PDB entry 6VH9 | X-ray diffraction, 1.71 A resolution | chains A and D of the 4 polymer chains in the assembly

== Chain A (and D) ==
Protein: Esterase family protein
Organism: Staphylococcus aureus
Notes: EC 3.1.2.12; chain D of this document is another copy of the same molecule, construct and numbering; everything in this record applies to it too
UniProtKB: A0A0D6GS23 (A0A0D6GS23_STAAU); residues 2-253 here = UniProt positions 2-253
Amino-acid sequence (255 residues; row label = number of the first residue in the row; numbers below 1 keep their minus sign (Gly-1 is residue -1)):
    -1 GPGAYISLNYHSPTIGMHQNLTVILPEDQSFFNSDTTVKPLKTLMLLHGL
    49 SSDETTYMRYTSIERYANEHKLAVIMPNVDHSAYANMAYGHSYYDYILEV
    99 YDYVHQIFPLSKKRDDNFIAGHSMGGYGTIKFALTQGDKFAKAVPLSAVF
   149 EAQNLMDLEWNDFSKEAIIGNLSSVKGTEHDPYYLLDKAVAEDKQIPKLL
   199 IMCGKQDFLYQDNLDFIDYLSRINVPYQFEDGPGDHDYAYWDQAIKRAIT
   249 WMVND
Differences from the reference sequence: expression tag (-1 to 1)
Bound ions: Na+ near Ser121 (its only coordinating residue here)
From the paper describing this entry:
  - catalytic residues: Leu48, Ser121, Met122, Asp205, His234
  - Na+ coordination: Leu48, Met122

== How chain A and chain D interact ==
Residue-residue contacts (67; chain A residue first):
  Pro0(A) - His9(D)
  Gly1(A) - Asn7(D)
  Gly1(A) - Tyr8(D)
  Gly1(A) - His9(D)
  Ala2(A) - Asn7(D)
  Ala2(A) - Tyr8(D)  hydrophobic
  Ala2(A) - Tyr101(D)
  Tyr3(A) - Ser5(D)
  Tyr3(A) - Leu6(D)
  Tyr3(A) - Asn7(D)  hydrogen bond (backbone-backbone)
  Ile4(A) - Ile4(D)  hydrophobic
  Ile4(A) - Ser5(D)
  Ile4(A) - Leu6(D)  hydrophobic
  Ser5(A) - Tyr3(D)
  Ser5(A) - Ile4(D)
  Ser5(A) - Ser5(D)  hydrogen bond (backbone-backbone)
  Leu6(A) - Tyr3(D)
  Leu6(A) - Ile4(D)  hydrophobic
  Asn7(A) - Gly1(D)
  Asn7(A) - Ala2(D)
  Asn7(A) - Tyr3(D)  hydrogen bond (backbone-backbone)
  Tyr8(A) - Gly1(D)
  Tyr8(A) - Ala2(D)  hydrophobic
  Tyr8(A) - Glu25(D)
  Tyr8(A) - Phe30(D)  hydrophobic
  His9(A) - Pro0(D)
  His9(A) - Gly1(D)
  His9(A) - Glu25(D)  hydrogen bond (backbone-side chain)
  Pro11(A) - Phe30(D)
  Leu23(A) - Ile105(D)  hydrophobic
  Glu25(A) - Tyr8(D)
  Glu25(A) - His9(D)  hydrogen bond (side chain-backbone)
  Ser28(A) - Gln104(D)
  Phe29(A) - Asp100(D)
  Phe29(A) - Tyr101(D)
  Phe29(A) - Gln104(D)
  Phe29(A) - Ile105(D)  hydrophobic
  Phe30(A) - Tyr8(D)  hydrophobic
  Phe30(A) - Pro11(D)
  Phe30(A) - Glu97(D)
  Phe30(A) - Asp100(D)
  Phe30(A) - Tyr101(D)  hydrophobic
  Asn31(A) - Gln104(D)
  Ser32(A) - Asp100(D)
  Ser32(A) - Gln104(D)
  Thr34(A) - Gln104(D)
  Val36(A) - Gln104(D)
  Glu97(A) - Phe30(D)
  Asp100(A) - Phe29(D)
  Asp100(A) - Phe30(D)
  Asp100(A) - Ser32(D)
  Tyr101(A) - Ala2(D)
  Tyr101(A) - Phe29(D)
  Tyr101(A) - Phe30(D)  hydrophobic
  Gln104(A) - Ser28(D)
  Gln104(A) - Phe29(D)
  Gln104(A) - Asn31(D)
  Gln104(A) - Ser32(D)
  Gln104(A) - Thr34(D)
  Gln104(A) - Val36(D)
  Ile105(A) - Phe29(D)  hydrophobic
  Ile105(A) - Ile105(D)
  Ile105(A) - Phe106(D)
  Ile105(A) - Pro107(D)
  Phe106(A) - Ile105(D)
  Phe106(A) - Phe106(D)  hydrophobic
  Pro107(A) - Ile105(D)
Also at the interface, not in a pair above, chain D (27 interface residues in all): Leu23

== Overview ==
The chain A/chain D interface involves 27 residues from each chain; the contacts include 5 hydrogen bonds.
Among the polar pairs are His9(A)-Glu25(D), Tyr3(A)-Asn7(D) and Ser5(A)-Ser5(D). The paper reports catalytic
residues Leu48(A), Ser121(A) and Met122(A) among others; Na+ coordination by Leu48(A) and Met122(A).
Chain A and chain D are both Esterase family protein (Staphylococcus aureus); the structure, FphF,
Staphylococcus aureus fluorophosphonate-binding serine hydrolases F, apo form, was determined by X-ray
diffraction together with 6VHD, 6VHE and 6WCX from the same study.
